PDB entry 9K6L | electron microscopy, 2.77 A resolution | chains A and R of the 5 polymer chains in the assembly

Chain A:
Protein: Guanine nucleotide-binding protein G(i) subunit alpha-2
Organism: Homo sapiens
UniProt: P04899 (GNAI2_HUMAN); residue numbers follow UniProt; this construct covers 1-355
Amino-acid sequence (355 residues; numbered 1 to 355; the number before each row is that of its first residue):
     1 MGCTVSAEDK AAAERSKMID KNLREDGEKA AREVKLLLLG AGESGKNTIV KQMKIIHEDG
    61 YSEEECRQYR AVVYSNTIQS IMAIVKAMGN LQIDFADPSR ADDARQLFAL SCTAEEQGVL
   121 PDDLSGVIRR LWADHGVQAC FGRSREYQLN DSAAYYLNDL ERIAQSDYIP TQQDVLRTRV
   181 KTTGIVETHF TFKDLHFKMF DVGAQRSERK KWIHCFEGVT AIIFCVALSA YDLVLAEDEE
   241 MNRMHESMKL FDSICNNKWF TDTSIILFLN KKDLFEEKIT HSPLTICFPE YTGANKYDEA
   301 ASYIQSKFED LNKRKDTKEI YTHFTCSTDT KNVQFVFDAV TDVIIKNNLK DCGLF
Not modelled in the structure: 1-3, 57-182
Construct notes: engineered mutation Asn47 (Ser in P04899), Ala204 (Gly in P04899), Ser327 (Ala in P04899)

Chain R:
Protein: exo-alpha-sialidase, Taste receptor type 2 member 16, LgBiT
Organism: Streptococcus pneumoniae
Notes: EC 3.2.1.18
UniProt: chimeric construct of A0A4J2AMT3, Q9NYV7: residues -478 to -4 from A0A4J2AMT3 (A0A4J2AMT3_STREE) positions 303-777 (UniProt number = residue number + 781); residues 2-291 from Q9NYV7 positions 2-291 (same numbers)
Amino-acid sequence (1011 residues; each row starts with the number of its first residue; numbers below 1 keep their minus sign (Met-537 is residue -537)):
  -537 MKTIIALSYI FCLVFADYKD DDDAHHHHHH HHHHENLYFQ SAHHHHHHSS GLEVLFQGPP
  -477 EGAALTEKTD IFESGRNGNP NKDGIKSYRI PALLKTDKGT LIAGADERRL HSSDWGDIGM
  -417 VIRRSEDNGK TWGDRVTITN LRDNPKASDP SIGSPVNIDM VLVQDPETKR IFSIYDMFPE
  -357 GKGIFGMSSQ KEEAYKKIDG KTYQILYREG EKGAYTIREN GTVYTPDGKA TDYRVVVDPV
  -297 KPAYSDKGDL YKGDQLLGNI YFTTNKTSPF RIAKDSYLWM SYSDDDGKTW SAPQDITPMV
  -237 KADWMKFLGV GPGTGIVLRN GPHKGRILIP VYTTNNVSHL DGSQSSRVIY SDDHGKTWHA
  -177 GEAVNDNRQV DGQKIHSSTM NNRRAQNTES TVVQLNNGDV KLFMRGLTGD LQVATSKDGG
  -117 VTWEKDIKRY PQVKDVYVQM SAIHTMHEGK EYIILSNAGG PKRENGMVHL ARVEENGELT
   -57 WLKHNPIQKG EFAYNSLQEL GNGEYGILYE HTEKGQNAYT LSFRKFNWEF LSKNGSGSGI
     3 PIQLTVFFMI IYVLESLTII VQSSLIVAVL GREWLQVRRL MPVDMILISL GISRFCLQWA
    63 SMLNNFCSYF NLNYVLCNLT ITWEFFNILT FWLNSLLTVF YCIKVSSFTH HIFLWLRWRI
   123 LRLFPWILLG CLMITCVTII PSAIGNYIQI QLLTMEHLPR NSTVTDKLEN FHQYQFQAHT
   183 VALVIPFILF LASTIFLMAS LTKQIQHHST GHCNPSMKAR FTALRSLAVL FIVFTSYFLT
   243 ILITIIGTLF DKRCWLWVWE AFVYAFILMH STSLMLSSPT LKRILKGKCG SGSGGSGSGG
   303 SGSGGSGSGS SGGVFTLEDF VGDWEQTAAY NLDQVLEQGG VSSLLQNLAV SVTPIQRIVR
   363 SGENALKIDI HVIIPYEGLS ADQMAQIEEV FKVVYPVDDH HFKVILPYGT LVIDGVTPNM
   423 LNYFGRPYEG IAVFDGKKIT VTGTLWNGNK IIDERLITPD GSMLFRVTIN S
Not modelled in the structure: -537 to 1, 156-170, 288-473
Construct notes: initiating methionine (-537); expression tag (-536 to -479); linker (-3 to 1); engineered mutation Cys133 (Ser in Q9NYV7)
Cystine bridges: Cys69-Cys79
Ligand contacts: Salicin (SA0; 2-(hydroxymethyl)phenyl beta-D-glucopyranoside): Ser63, Asn66, Asn67, Thr82, Trp85, Glu86, His181, Ile243, Thr246, Ile247, Arg255, Trp261, Glu262, Tyr266

Chain A / chain R interface:
Pairs across the interface (38; chain A residue first):
  Arg24(A) - Arg124(R)
  Glu28(A) - Arg124(R)  salt bridge
  Arg32(A) - Trp120(R)
  Asp194(A) - Thr111(R)
  Asp316(A) - Pro217(R)
  Asp316(A) - Lys220(R)  salt bridge
  Lys318(A) - Pro217(R)
  Glu319(A) - Cys215(R)
  Glu319(A) - Asn216(R)
  Glu319(A) - Pro217(R)
  Glu319(A) - Ser218(R)  hydrogen bond (side chain-backbone)
  Tyr321(A) - Cys215(R)  hydrophobic
  Tyr321(A) - Ser218(R)  hydrogen bond
  Asp342(A) - Ser218(R)  hydrogen bond
  Asp342(A) - Arg222(R)  salt bridge
  Ile345(A) - Ser109(R)
  Ile345(A) - Gln206(R)
  Lys346(A) - Ser218(R)
  Lys346(A) - Ala221(R)
  Asn348(A) - Lys106(R)  hydrogen bond (side chain-backbone)
  Leu349(A) - Val107(R)  hydrophobic
  Leu349(A) - Ala225(R)  hydrophobic
  Asp351(A) - Val45(R)
  Asp351(A) - Lys106(R)  salt bridge
  Asp351(A) - Pro281(R)
  Cys352(A) - Val45(R)
  Cys352(A) - Tyr103(R)  hydrogen bond (backbone-side chain)
  Cys352(A) - Lys106(R)
  Cys352(A) - Val107(R)  hydrophobic
  Cys352(A) - Ser279(R)
  Gly353(A) - Leu278(R)
  Gly353(A) - Ser279(R)
  Leu354(A) - Tyr103(R)  hydrophobic
  Leu354(A) - Thr224(R)
  Leu354(A) - Ala225(R)  hydrophobic
  Leu354(A) - Ser228(R)
  Leu354(A) - Leu229(R)  hydrophobic
  Phe355(A) - Ala221(R)  hydrophobic
Also at the interface, not in a pair above, chain A (22 interface residues in all): Lys193, Thr317, Thr341, Lys350
Also at the interface, not in a pair above, chain R (25 interface residues in all): Phe102, Lys284

Overview:
22 residues of chain A and 25 residues of chain R are in contact, with 5 hydrogen bonds and 4 salt bridges.
Polar contacts include Glu28(A)-Arg124(R), Asp316(A)-Lys220(R) and Asp342(A)-Arg222(R). Chain R binds Salicin.
Here chain A is Guanine nucleotide-binding protein G(i) subunit alpha-2 (Homo sapiens) and chain R is
exo-alpha-sialidase, Taste receptor type 2 member 16, LgBiT (Streptococcus pneumoniae). Entry 9K6L (Cryo-EM
structure of GPCR16-Gi2 complex) was determined by electron microscopy (same publication as 9KPD, 9KPE and
9KPF).
